9UHT - chains C and D of the 10 polymer chains in the assembly; structure by electron microscopy, 2.89 A resolution.

# Chain C
Protein: Non-structural protein 7
Source organism: Severe acute respiratory syndrome coronavirus 2
UniProtKB: P0DTD1 (R1AB_SARS2); residues 1-78 here correspond to UniProt positions 3860-3937 (UniProt number = residue number + 3859)
Amino-acid sequence (78 residues; each row starts with the number of its first residue):
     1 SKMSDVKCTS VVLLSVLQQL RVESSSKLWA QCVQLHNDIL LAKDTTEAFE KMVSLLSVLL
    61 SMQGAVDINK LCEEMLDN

# Chain D
Protein: Non-structural protein 8
Source organism: Severe acute respiratory syndrome coronavirus 2
UniProtKB: P0DTD1 (R1AB_SARS2); residues 1-198 here correspond to UniProt positions 3943-4140 (UniProt number = residue number + 3942)
Amino-acid sequence (198 residues; numbered 1 to 198; the number before each row is that of its first residue):
     1 AIASEFSSLP SYAAFATAQE AYEQAVANGD SEVVLKKLKK SLNVAKSEFD RDAAMQRKLE
    61 KMADQAMTQM YKQARSEDKR AKVTSAMQTM LFTMLRKLDN DALNNIINNA RDGCVPLNII
   121 PLTTAAKLMV VIPDYNTYKN TCDGTTFTYA SALWEIQQVV DADSKIVQLS EISMDNSPNL
   181 AWPLIVTALR ANSAVKLQ
Unresolved in the structure: 1-5, 193-198
UniProt features mapped onto this chain:
  - site: Gln198 (Cleavage)

# How chain C and chain D interact
Residue-residue contacts - 45 pairs, chain C then chain D:
  Lys2(C) - Leu98(D)  hydrogen bond (side chain-backbone)
  Asp5(C) - Leu98(D)
  Thr9(C) - Met94(D)
  Thr9(C) - Leu95(D)
  Thr9(C) - Leu98(D)
  Val12(C) - Leu91(D)  hydrophobic
  Val12(C) - Met94(D)  hydrophobic
  Leu13(C) - Leu91(D)  hydrophobic
  Ser15(C) - Met87(D)
  Val16(C) - Met87(D)  hydrophobic
  Val16(C) - Leu91(D)  hydrophobic
  Gln19(C) - Val83(D)
  Gln19(C) - Thr84(D)
  Gln19(C) - Met87(D)
  Gln31(C) - Ile119(D)
  Phe49(C) - Asn100(D)
  Glu50(C) - Leu122(D)
  Val53(C) - Leu103(D)  hydrophobic
  Ser54(C) - Ile120(D)  hydrogen bond (side chain-backbone)
  Ser54(C) - Leu122(D)
  Leu56(C) - Ile106(D)  hydrophobic
  Ser57(C) - Ile119(D)
  Ser57(C) - Ile120(D)  hydrogen bond (side chain-backbone)
  Val58(C) - Ile119(D)  hydrophobic
  Leu60(C) - Ile106(D)  hydrophobic
  Leu60(C) - Ala110(D)  hydrophobic
  Ser61(C) - Pro116(D)
  Gln63(C) - Val115(D)
  Val66(C) - Gln88(D)
  Ile68(C) - Arg111(D)
  Asn69(C) - Arg111(D)  hydrogen bond (side chain-backbone)
  Leu71(C) - Gln88(D)
  Leu71(C) - Phe92(D)  hydrophobic
  Cys72(C) - Arg111(D)
  Met75(C) - Arg96(D)
  Leu76(C) - Thr89(D)
  Leu76(C) - Thr93(D)
  Leu76(C) - Arg96(D)
  Asp77(C) - Phe92(D)
  Asp77(C) - Leu95(D)
  Asp77(C) - Arg96(D)
  Asp77(C) - Ile107(D)
  Asn78(C) - Ile107(D)
  Asn78(C) - Asn108(D)
  Asn78(C) - Arg111(D)  hydrogen bond
Interface residues without a listed pair, chain C (34 interface residues in all): Val6, Cys8, Leu20, Leu28, Met52, Glu74
Interface residues without a listed pair, chain D (30 interface residues in all): Met90, Lys97, Ala102, Leu117, Asn118, Ala150

# Overview
34 residues of chain C and 30 residues of chain D are in contact; the contacts include 5 hydrogen bonds. Polar
pairs include Lys2(C)-Leu98(D), Ser54(C)-Ile120(D) and Ser57(C)-Ile120(D).
Here chain C is Non-structural protein 7 and chain D is Non-structural protein 8, both from Severe acute
respiratory syndrome coronavirus 2. Entry 9UHT (SARS-CoV-2 E-RTC in complex with RNA-nsp9 and GMPPNP) was
determined by electron microscopy.
